2WN7 - chain A; structure by X-ray diffraction, 2.25 A resolution.

# Chain A
Molecule: ADP-ribosyltransferase enzymatic component
From: Clostridium difficile
UniProt: Q9KH42 (Q9KH42_CLODI); residues -42 to 420 here correspond to UniProt positions 1-463 (UniProt number = residue number + 43)
Sequence (463 residues; row label = number of the first residue in the row; numbers below 1 keep their minus sign (Met-42 is residue -42)):
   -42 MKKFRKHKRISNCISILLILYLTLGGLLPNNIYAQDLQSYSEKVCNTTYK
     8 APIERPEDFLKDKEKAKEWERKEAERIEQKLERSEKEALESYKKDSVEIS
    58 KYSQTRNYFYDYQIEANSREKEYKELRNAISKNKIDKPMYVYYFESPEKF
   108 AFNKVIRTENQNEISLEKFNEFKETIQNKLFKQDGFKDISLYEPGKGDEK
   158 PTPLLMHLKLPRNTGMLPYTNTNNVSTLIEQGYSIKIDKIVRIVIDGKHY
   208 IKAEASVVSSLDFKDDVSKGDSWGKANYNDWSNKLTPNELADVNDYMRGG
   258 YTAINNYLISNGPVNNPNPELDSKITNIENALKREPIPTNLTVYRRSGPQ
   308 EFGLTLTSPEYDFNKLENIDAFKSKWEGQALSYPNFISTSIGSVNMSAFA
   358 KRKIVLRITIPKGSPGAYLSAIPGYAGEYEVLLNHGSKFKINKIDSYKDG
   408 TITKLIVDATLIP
Unresolved in the structure: -42 to 26, 179-180
Small-molecule neighbours: NAD (nicotinamide-adenine-dinucleotide): Tyr258, Ile266, Tyr301, Arg302, Arg303, Gly305, Gln307, Glu308, Tyr340, Pro341, Asn342, Ser345, Thr346, Ser347, Phe356, Arg359, Glu387
From the paper describing this entry:
  - binding site for NAD: Arg302, Arg303, Gln307, Asn342, Ser345, Phe356, Arg359
  - contacts within the chain: Tyr253-Asn262 (hydrogen bond), Asn262-Asn342, Arg302-Glu308 (hydrogen bond), Ser345-Glu387 (hydrogen bond), Tyr382-Glu387 (hydrogen bond)
  - conformationally variable residues (order/disorder transition, side-chain flip): Phe356, Ser377 to Glu387
  - catalytic residues: Ser345 (proposed by the authors, not directly observed)

# Summary
Chain A binds NAD. The paper reports the catalytic residue Ser345; a binding site for NAD at Arg302, Arg303
and Gln307 among others.
Chain A is ADP-ribosyltransferase enzymatic component (Clostridium difficile); the structure, Structural Basis
for Substrate Recognition in the Enzymatic Component of ADP-ribosyltransferase Toxin CDTa from Clostridium
difficile, was determined by X-ray diffraction (same publication as 2WN4, 2WN5, 2WN6 and 2WN8).
